Entry 6INQ (electron microscopy, 6.90 A resolution (low resolution: residue-level contacts below are approximate; hydrogen-bond / salt-bridge calls are withheld)); this record covers chains T and d of the 25 polymer chains in the assembly.

Chain T:
Molecule: 198-nt DNA strand
Sequence (198 nucleotides; each row starts with the number of its first residue; numbers below 1 keep their minus sign (DA-72 is residue -72)):
   -72 ATCAGAATCCCGGTGCCGAGGCCGCTCAATTGGTCGTAGACAGCTCTAGC
   -22 ACCGCTTAAACGCACGTACGCGCTGTCCCCCGCGTTTTAACCGCCAAGGG
    28 GATTACACCCAAGACACCAGGCACGAGACAGAAAAAAACAACGAAAACGG
    78 CCACCACCCAAACACACCAAACACAAGAGCTAATTGACTGACGTAAGC
Disordered / not traced: 53-125

Chain d:
Name: Histone H2B type 1-J
Source organism: Homo sapiens
UniProt: P06899 (H2B1J_HUMAN); residues -3 to 122 here correspond to UniProt positions 1-126 (UniProt number = residue number + 4)
Chain sequence (129 residues; each row starts with the number of its first residue; numbers below 1 keep their minus sign (Gly-6 is residue -6)):
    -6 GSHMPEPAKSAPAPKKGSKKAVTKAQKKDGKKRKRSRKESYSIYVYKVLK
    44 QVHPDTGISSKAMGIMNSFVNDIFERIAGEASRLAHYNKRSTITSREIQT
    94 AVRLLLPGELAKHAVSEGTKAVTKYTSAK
Disordered / not traced: -6 to 27
Sequence notes: expression tag (-6 to -4)
Curated features (UniProtKB/Swiss-Prot):
  - modified residue: Pro-2 (N-acetylproline), Glu-1 (ADP-ribosyl glutamic acid), Lys2 (N6-(2-hydroxyisobutyryl)lysine), Ser3 (ADP-ribosylserine), Lys8 (N6-(beta-hydroxybutyryl)lysine), Lys9 (N6-(2-hydroxyisobutyryl)lysine), Ser11 (Phosphoserine), Lys12 (N6-acetyllysine), Lys13 (N6-(beta-hydroxybutyryl)lysine), Lys17 (N6-(2-hydroxyisobutyryl)lysine), Lys20 (N6-(2-hydroxyisobutyryl)lysine), Lys21 (N6-(2-hydroxyisobutyryl)lysine), Lys31 (N6-(2-hydroxyisobutyryl)lysine), Glu32 (PolyADP-ribosyl glutamic acid), Ser33 (Phosphoserine), Lys40 (N6-(2-hydroxyisobutyryl)lysine), Lys43 (N6-(2-hydroxyisobutyryl)lysine), Lys54 (N6,N6-dimethyllysine), Arg76 (Dimethylated arginine), Lys82 (N6,N6,N6-trimethyllysine) and 6 more in UniProt
  - glycosylation: Ser109 (O-linked (GlcNAc) serine)
  - cross-link (Glycyl lysine isopeptide (Lys-Gly)): Lys2 (interchain with G-Cter in SUMO2), Lys17 (interchain with G-Cter in SUMO2), Lys31 (interchain with G-Cter in ubiquitin), Lys117 (interchain with G-Cter in ubiquitin)

Interface between chain T and chain d:
Pairs across the interface (14):
  DA-54(T) - Ile51(d)
  DA-54(T) - Ser53(d)
  DG-53(T) - Tyr39(d)
  DG-53(T) - Gly50(d)
  DG-53(T) - Ile51(d)
  DG-52(T) - Tyr39(d)
  DC-46(T) - Arg30(d)
  DA-45(T) - Arg30(d)
  DT-42(T) - Lys122(d)
  DA-35(T) - Thr85(d)
  DG-34(T) - Arg83(d)
  DG-34(T) - Ser84(d)
  DG-34(T) - Thr85(d)
  DA-33(T) - Arg83(d)
Interface residues without a listed pair, chain d (10 interface residues in all): Lys43

In short:
The interface between chain T and chain d involves 9 residues on one side and 10 on the other.
Here chain T is a 198-nt DNA strand and chain d is Histone H2B type 1-J (Homo sapiens). Entry 6INQ (RNA
polymerase II elongation complex stalled at SHL(-1) of the nucleosome, with foreign DNA (+1 position)) was
determined by electron microscopy (same publication as 6A5L, 6A5O, 6A5P, 6A5R, 6A5T and 6A5U).
